Entry 8GGH (electron microscopy, 3.29 A resolution); this record covers chains A and E of the 5 polymer chains in the assembly.

== Chain A ==
Name: malate dehydrogenase
From: Trypanosoma cruzi strain CL Brener
UniProt: Q4DRD8 (Q4DRD8_TRYCC); residue numbers follow UniProt; this construct covers 1-323
Chain sequence (323 residues; numbered 1 to 323; the number before each row is that of its first residue):
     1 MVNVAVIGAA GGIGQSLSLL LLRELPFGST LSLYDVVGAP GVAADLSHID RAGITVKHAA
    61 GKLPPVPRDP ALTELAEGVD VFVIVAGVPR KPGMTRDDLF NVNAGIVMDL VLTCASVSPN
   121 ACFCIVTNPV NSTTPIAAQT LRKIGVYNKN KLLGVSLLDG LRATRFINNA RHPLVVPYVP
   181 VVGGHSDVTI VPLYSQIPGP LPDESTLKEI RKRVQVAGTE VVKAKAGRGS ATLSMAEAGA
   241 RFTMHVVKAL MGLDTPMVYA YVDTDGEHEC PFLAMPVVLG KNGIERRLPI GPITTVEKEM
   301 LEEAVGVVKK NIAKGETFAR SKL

== Chain E ==
Name: Peroxisome targeting signal 1 receptor
From: Trypanosoma cruzi cruzi
UniProt: V5B7T1 (V5B7T1_TRYCR); residues 1-666 here = UniProt positions 1-666
Chain sequence (666 residues; numbered 1 to 666; the number before each row is that of its first residue):
     1 MDCSTGAAIG QQFAKDAFHM HGGVGVGPTG NSEHDVLMNE MMMVQTPTGP AGEWTHQFAA
    61 YQGQQQQQQQ QHPQELAMRH QQNDAFMLRQ QQEMEEAFCT FCTTHPHSHA HSHQPQGLVG
   121 PAMMGPQIMP PMMFGPGTGG FMMGAPPMMP YASMKFAGDA AMAAANNTNM TQGATATSTT
   181 SVQQELQQQS SDNGWVEKLR DAEWAQDYSD AQVFTLEGQS EQTMEEHAKN SEFYQFMDKI
   241 RSKELLIDEE TGQLVQGPGP DPDAPEDAEY LKEWAAAEGL NMPPGFFEHM MQRPQGNNEQ
   301 AEGRLFDGSN DALMDDGALD NAADVEEWVR EYAEAQEQLQ RVQNETNYPF EPNNPYMYHD
   361 KPMEEGIAML QLANMAEAAL AFEAVCQKEP ENVEAWRRLG TTQAENEKDC LAIIALNHAR
   421 MLDPKDIAVH AALAVSHTNE HNVGAALQSL RSWLLSQPQY EHLGLVDLRE VAADEGLDEV
   481 PEENYFFAAP SEYRDCCTLL YAAVEMNPND PQLHASLGVL HNLSHRFDEA AKNFRRAVEL
   541 RPDDAHMWNK LGATLANGNR PQEALEAYNR ALDINPGYVR VMYNMAVSYS NMAQYPLAAK
   601 HITRAIALQA GGTNPQGEGS RIATRGLWDL LRMTLNLMDR SDLVEASWQQ DLTPFLREFG
   661 LEEMAV
Not modelled in the structure: 1-332, 460-489, 652-666
Reported in the primary citation:
  - mutagenesis - R625A/D629A: unchanged binding to malate dehydrogenase (chain A)
  - mutagenesis - P490R (3-fold): decreased binding to malate dehydrogenase (chain A)

== How chain A and chain E interact ==
Contacting residue pairs (25):
  Pro64(A) with Val443(E), hydrophobic
  Pro65(A) with Val443(E)
  Asp97(A) with Asn559(E), hydrogen bond
  Asn101(A) with Asn557(E); Asn559(E)
  Glu316(A) with Met633(E)
  Thr317(A) with Ser590(E), hydrogen bond; Met633(E)
  Phe318(A) with Met633(E)
  Ala319(A) with Val587(E), hydrophobic
  Arg320(A) with Tyr583(E)
  Ser321(A) with Ala553(E); Asn557(E), hydrogen bond; Asn584(E)
  Lys322(A) with Glu407(E), salt bridge; Asn439(E); Ala553(E); Tyr583(E); Asn584(E), hydrogen bond (backbone-side chain)
  Leu323(A) with Asn439(E); Asn522(E); Lys550(E); Ala553(E), hydrophobic; Thr554(E); Arg580(E), hydrogen bond (backbone-side chain)
Other interface residues (no listed pair), chain A (15 interface residues in all): Val66, Asp98, Val102
Other interface residues (no listed pair), chain E (22 interface residues in all): Asn442, Gly444, His525, Asn549, Ala556, Asn591, Leu630
From the paper, about this interface:
  - interface residues, chain A: Lys62(A)
  - interface residues, chain E: Asn439(E), Arg625(E)

== Overview ==
15 residues of chain A face 22 of chain E across their interface, with 5 hydrogen bonds and 1 salt bridge.
Among the polar pairs are Lys322(A)-Glu407(E), Asp97(A)-Asn559(E) and Thr317(A)-Ser590(E). The paper reports
that P490R of chain E reduces binding to malate dehydrogenase (chain A); interface residues Lys62(A) and
Asn439(E) among others.
Chain A is malate dehydrogenase (Trypanosoma cruzi strain CL Brener) and chain E is Peroxisome targeting
signal 1 receptor (Trypanosoma cruzi cruzi); the structure, Structure of Trypanosoma (MDH)4-PEX5, distal
conformation, was determined by electron microscopy together with 8GGD, 8GH2, 8GH3 and 8GI0 from the same
study.
